4TV8 - chains A and F of the 6 polymer chains in the assembly; structure by X-ray diffraction, 2.10 A resolution.

[Chain A]
Molecule: Tubulin alpha-1B chain
From: Bos taurus
Notes: fragment: stathmin-like domain
UniProt: P81947 (TBA1B_BOVIN); residue numbers follow UniProt; this construct covers 1-451
Chain sequence (451 residues; row label = number of the first residue in the row):
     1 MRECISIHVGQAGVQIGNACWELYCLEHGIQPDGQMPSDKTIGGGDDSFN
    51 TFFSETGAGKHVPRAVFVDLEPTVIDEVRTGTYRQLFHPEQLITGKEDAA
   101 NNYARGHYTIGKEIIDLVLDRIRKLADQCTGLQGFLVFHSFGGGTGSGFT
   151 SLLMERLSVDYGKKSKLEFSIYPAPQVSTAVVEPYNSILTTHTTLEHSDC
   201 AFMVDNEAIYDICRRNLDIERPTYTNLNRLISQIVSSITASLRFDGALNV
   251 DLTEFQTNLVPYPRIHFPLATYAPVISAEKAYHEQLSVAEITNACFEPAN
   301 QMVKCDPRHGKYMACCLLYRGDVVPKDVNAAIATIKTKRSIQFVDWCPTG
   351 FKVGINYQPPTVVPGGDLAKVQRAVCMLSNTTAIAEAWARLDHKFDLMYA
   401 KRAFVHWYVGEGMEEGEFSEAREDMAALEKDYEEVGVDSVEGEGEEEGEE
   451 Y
Unresolved in the structure: 282-284, 440-451
Metal / ion sites: Ca2+: D39, T41, G44, E55
Ligand contacts: GTP (guanosine-5'-triphosphate): V9, G10, Q11, A12, Q15, I16, D69, D98, A99, A100, N101, S140, G142, G143, G144, T145, G146, I171, P173, V177, S178, T179, E183, N206, Y224, L227, N228, I231

[Chain F]
Molecule: Tubulin-Tyrosine Ligase
From: Gallus gallus
UniProt: E1BQ43 (E1BQ43_CHICK); residue numbers follow UniProt; this construct covers 1-378
Chain sequence (384 residues; numbered 1 to 384; the number before each row is that of its first residue):
     1 MYTFVVRDENSSVYAEVSRLLLATGQWKRLRKDNPRFNLMLGERNRLPFG
    51 RLGHEPGLVQLVNYYRGADKLCRKASLVKLIKTSPELSESCTWFPESYVI
   101 YPTNLKTPVAPAQNGIRHLINNTRTDEREVFLAAYNRRREGREGNVWIAK
   151 SSAGAKGEGILISSEASELLDFIDEQGQVHVIQKYLEKPLLLEPGHRKFD
   201 IRSWVLVDHLYNIYLYREGVLRTSSEPYNSANFQDKTCHLTNHCIQKEYS
   251 KNYGRYEEGNEMFFEEFNQYLMDALNTTLENSILLQIKHIIRSCLMCIEP
   301 AISTKHLHYQSFQLFGFDFMVDEELKVWLIEVNGAPACAQKLYAELCQGI
   351 VDVAISSVFPLADTGQKTSQPTSIFIKLHHHHHH
Unresolved in the structure: 89-90, 106-124, 150-160, 248-251, 363-371, 381-384
Construct notes: expression tag (379-384)
Ligand contacts: AMP-PCP (ACP; phosphomethylphosphonic acid adenylate ester): K74, I148, Q183, K184, Y185, L186, K198, D200, R202, R222, H239, L240, T241, N242, D318, M320, I330, E331, N333

[How chain A and chain F interact]
Pairs across the interface (20; chain A residue first):
  Q176(A) - P56(F)
  E207(A) - H54(F)  salt bridge
  E297(A) - H306(F)
  K304(A) - H54(F)
  D306(A) - R66(F)
  D306(A) - L307(F)
  R308(A) - P300(F)  hydrogen bond (side chain-backbone)
  R308(A) - A301(F)  hydrogen bond (side chain-backbone)
  R308(A) - I302(F)
  R308(A) - S303(F)  hydrogen bond (side chain-backbone)
  R308(A) - L307(F)
  H309(A) - R66(F)  hydrogen bond (side chain-backbone)
  H309(A) - G67(F)
  H309(A) - A301(F)
  S340(A) - A301(F)
  E386(A) - G50(F)
  E386(A) - R66(F)  salt bridge
  R390(A) - G50(F)
  R390(A) - H54(F)
  H393(A) - R51(F)
Interface residues without a listed pair, chain A (15 interface residues in all): P298, C305, K338, E433
Interface residues without a listed pair, chain F (15 interface residues in all): R46, G53, H308

[Overview]
The chain A/chain F interface involves 15 residues from each chain, with 4 hydrogen bonds and 2 salt bridges.
Polar contacts include E207(A)-H54(F), E386(A)-R66(F) and R308(A)-P300(F). Ligands of chain A: GTP. Ligands of
chain F: AMP-PCP. D39(A), T41(A), G44(A) and E55(A) form the Ca2+ site.
Here chain A is Tubulin alpha-1B chain (Bos taurus) and chain F is Tubulin-Tyrosine Ligase (Gallus gallus).
Entry 4TV8 (Tubulin-Maytansine complex) was determined by X-ray diffraction, deposited together with 4TUY and
4TV9.
